7LZP - chains A and B of the 4 polymer chains in the assembly; structure by X-ray diffraction, 2.86 A resolution.

[Chain A]
Molecule: Botulinum neurotoxin A light chain
Organism: Clostridium botulinum
Notes: EC 3.4.24.69
UniProtKB: P0DPI0 (BXA1_CLOBO); numbering as in UniProt (aligned over 2-438)
Chain sequence (445 residues; numbered -6 to 438; the number before each row is that of its first residue; numbers below 1 keep their minus sign (Gly-6 is residue -6)):
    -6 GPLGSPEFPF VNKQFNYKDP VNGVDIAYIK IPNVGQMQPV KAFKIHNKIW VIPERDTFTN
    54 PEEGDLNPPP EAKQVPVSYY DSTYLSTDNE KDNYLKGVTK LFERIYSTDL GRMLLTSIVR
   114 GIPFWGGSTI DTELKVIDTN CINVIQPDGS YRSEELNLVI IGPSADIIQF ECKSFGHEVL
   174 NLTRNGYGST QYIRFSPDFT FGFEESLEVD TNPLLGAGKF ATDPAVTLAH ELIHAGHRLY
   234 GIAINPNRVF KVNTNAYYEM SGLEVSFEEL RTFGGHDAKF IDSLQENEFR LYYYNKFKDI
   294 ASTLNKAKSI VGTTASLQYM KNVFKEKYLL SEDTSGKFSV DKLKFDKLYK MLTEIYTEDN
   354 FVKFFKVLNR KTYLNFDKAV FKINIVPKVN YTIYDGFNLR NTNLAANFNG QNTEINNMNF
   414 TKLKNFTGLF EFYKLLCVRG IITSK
Disordered / not traced: -6 to 0, 27-29, 202-209, 248-255
Construct notes: expression tag (-6 to 1)
Swiss-Prot annotation at these positions:
  - active site: Glu224 (Proton acceptor)
  - binding site (Zn(2+)): His223, His227, Glu262
  - site (Transition state stabilizer): Arg363, Tyr366
Metal / ion sites: Zn2+: His223, His227, Glu262

[Chain B]
Molecule: Jpu-A11
Organism: Vicugna pacos
Chain sequence (135 residues; each row starts with the number of its first residue; numbers below 1 keep their minus sign (Gly-4 is residue -4)):
    -4 GPLGSQVQLV ETGGGLVQAG DSLTLSCAAT GRTLDYYALG WFRQVPGNKR EFVAAINWLG
    56 GSTYYADSVR GRFTLSRDNS KSTLYLNMNN LIPDDTAVYY CAADFSIAYS GTYPPAYAEY
   116 DYDYWGQGTQ VTVSS
Disordered / not traced: -4 to -1, 129-130
Disulfides: Cys22-Cys96

[How chain A and chain B interact]
Residue-residue contacts (41):
  Pro2(A) - Phe100(B)
  Phe3(A) - Phe100(B)
  Phe3(A) - Ile102(B)  hydrophobic
  Asn5(A) - Ser0(B)
  Asn5(A) - Tyr32(B)  hydrogen bond
  Asn5(A) - Phe100(B)
  Asn5(A) - Tyr119(B)  hydrogen bond
  Lys6(A) - Asp118(B)  salt bridge
  Val17(A) - Tyr115(B)
  Val17(A) - Asp118(B)
  Lys37(A) - Tyr115(B)
  Lys37(A) - Asp116(B)  salt bridge
  His39(A) - Ser101(B)
  His39(A) - Ile102(B)  hydrogen bond (side chain-backbone)
  Asn40(A) - Asp99(B)  hydrogen bond
  Asn40(A) - Phe100(B)
  Asn40(A) - Ser101(B)
  Asn40(A) - Tyr104(B)
  Tyr99(A) - Ile102(B)
  Arg105(A) - Tyr31(B)  hydrogen bond
  Thr109(A) - Ile102(B)
  Val112(A) - Ser101(B)
  Arg113(A) - Ala103(B)
  Arg113(A) - Tyr108(B)
  Gln139(A) - Tyr115(B)
  Arg145(A) - Tyr115(B)
  Thr306(A) - Tyr112(B)  hydrogen bond
  Thr307(A) - Tyr112(B)
  Ala308(A) - Tyr59(B)
  Ala308(A) - Tyr112(B)
  Ser309(A) - Tyr59(B)  hydrogen bond (backbone-side chain)
  Ser309(A) - Asp62(B)
  Tyr312(A) - Tyr59(B)  hydrophobic
  Tyr312(A) - Pro110(B)  hydrogen bond (side chain-backbone)
  Tyr312(A) - Ala111(B)
  Tyr312(A) - Tyr112(B)  hydrophobic
  Asn315(A) - Pro109(B)
  Val316(A) - Pro109(B)  hydrophobic
  Glu319(A) - Thr107(B)  hydrogen bond
  Glu319(A) - Tyr108(B)
  Glu319(A) - Pro109(B)
Also at the interface, not in a pair above, chain A (28 interface residues in all): Gly16, Asp18, Leu108, Ile115, Met313
Also at the interface, not in a pair above, chain B (22 interface residues in all): Tyr117
From the paper, about this interface:
  - epitope / paratope residues, chain B: Tyr108(B)
  - interface residues, chain B: Tyr108(B)

[In short]
Chain A and chain B form an interface of 28 and 22 residues respectively, with 9 hydrogen bonds and 2 salt
bridges. Polar contacts include Lys6(A)-Asp118(B), Lys37(A)-Asp116(B) and Asn5(A)-Tyr32(B). From UniProt:
active-site residue Glu224(A) and 3 Zn2+-binding residues on chain A. The paper reports the epitope/paratope
residue Tyr108(B); the interface residue Tyr108(B).
Chain A is Botulinum neurotoxin A light chain (Clostridium botulinum) and chain B is Jpu-A11 (Vicugna pacos);
the structure, Lc/A-jpu-B9-jpu-A11-jpu-G11, was determined by X-ray diffraction, deposited together with 7T5F,
7L6V and 7NA9.
